9N5B - chains A and F of the 13 polymer chains in the assembly; structure by X-ray diffraction, 3.10 A resolution.

== Chain A ==
Protein: DNA-directed RNA polymerase II subunit RPB1
Organism: Saccharomyces cerevisiae S288C
Notes: EC 2.7.7.6
UniProt: P04050 (RPB1_YEAST); numbering as in UniProt (aligned over 1-1733)
Chain sequence (1733 residues; row label = number of the first residue in the row):
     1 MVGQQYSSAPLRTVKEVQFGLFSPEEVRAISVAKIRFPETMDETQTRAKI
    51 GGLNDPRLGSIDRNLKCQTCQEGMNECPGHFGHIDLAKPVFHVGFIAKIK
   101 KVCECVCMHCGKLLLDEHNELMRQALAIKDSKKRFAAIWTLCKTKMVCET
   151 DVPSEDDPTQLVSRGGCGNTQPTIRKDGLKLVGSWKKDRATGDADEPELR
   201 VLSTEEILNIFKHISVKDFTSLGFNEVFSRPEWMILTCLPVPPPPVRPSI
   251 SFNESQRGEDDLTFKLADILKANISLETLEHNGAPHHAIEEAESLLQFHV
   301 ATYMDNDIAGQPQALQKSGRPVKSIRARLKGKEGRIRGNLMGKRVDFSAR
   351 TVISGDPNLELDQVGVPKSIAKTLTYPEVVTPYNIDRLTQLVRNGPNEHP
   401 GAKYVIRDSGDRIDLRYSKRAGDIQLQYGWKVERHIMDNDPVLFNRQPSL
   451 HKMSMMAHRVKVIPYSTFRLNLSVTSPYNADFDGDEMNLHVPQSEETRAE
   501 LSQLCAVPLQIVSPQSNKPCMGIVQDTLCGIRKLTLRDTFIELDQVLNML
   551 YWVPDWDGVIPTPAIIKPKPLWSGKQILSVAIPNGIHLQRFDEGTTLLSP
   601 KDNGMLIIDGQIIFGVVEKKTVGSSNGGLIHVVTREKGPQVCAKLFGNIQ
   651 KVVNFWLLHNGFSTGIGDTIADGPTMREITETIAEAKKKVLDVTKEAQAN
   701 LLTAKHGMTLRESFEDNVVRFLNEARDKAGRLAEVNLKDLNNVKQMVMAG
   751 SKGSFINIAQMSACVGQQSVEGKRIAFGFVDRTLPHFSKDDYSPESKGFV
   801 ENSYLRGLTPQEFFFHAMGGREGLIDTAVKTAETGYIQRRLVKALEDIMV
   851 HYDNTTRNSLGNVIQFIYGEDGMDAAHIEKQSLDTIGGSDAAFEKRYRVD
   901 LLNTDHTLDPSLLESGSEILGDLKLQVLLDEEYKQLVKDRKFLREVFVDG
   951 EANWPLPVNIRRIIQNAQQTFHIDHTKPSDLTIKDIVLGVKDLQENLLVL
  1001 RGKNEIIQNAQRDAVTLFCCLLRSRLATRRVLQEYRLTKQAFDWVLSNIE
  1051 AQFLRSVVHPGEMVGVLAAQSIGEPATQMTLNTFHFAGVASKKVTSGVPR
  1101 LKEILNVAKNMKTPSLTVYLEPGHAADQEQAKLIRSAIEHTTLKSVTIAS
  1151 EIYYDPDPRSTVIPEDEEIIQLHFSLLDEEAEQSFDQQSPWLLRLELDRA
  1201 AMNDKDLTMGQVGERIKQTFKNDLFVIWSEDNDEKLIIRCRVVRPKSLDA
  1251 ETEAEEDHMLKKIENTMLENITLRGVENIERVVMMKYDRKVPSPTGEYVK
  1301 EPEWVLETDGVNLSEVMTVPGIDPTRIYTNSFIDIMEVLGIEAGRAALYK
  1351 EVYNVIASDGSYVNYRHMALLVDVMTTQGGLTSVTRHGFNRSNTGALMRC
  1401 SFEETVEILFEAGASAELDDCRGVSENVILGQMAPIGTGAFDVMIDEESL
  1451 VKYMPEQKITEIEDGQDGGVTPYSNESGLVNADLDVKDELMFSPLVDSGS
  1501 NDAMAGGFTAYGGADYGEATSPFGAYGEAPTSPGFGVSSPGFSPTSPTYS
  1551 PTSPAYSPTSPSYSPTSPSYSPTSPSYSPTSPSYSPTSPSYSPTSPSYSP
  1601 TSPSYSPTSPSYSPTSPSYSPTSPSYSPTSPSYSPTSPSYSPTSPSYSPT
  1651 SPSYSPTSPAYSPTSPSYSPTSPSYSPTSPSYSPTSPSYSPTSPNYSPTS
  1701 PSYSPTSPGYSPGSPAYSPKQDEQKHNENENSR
Unresolved in the structure: 1-2, 154-160, 187-198, 250-256, 1082-1091, 1177-1186, 1244-1256, 1447-1733
Swiss-Prot annotation at these positions:
  - region: Pro-248 to Asp-260 (Lid loop), Asn-306 to Lys-323 (Rudder loop), Pro-810 to Glu-822 (Bridging helix)
  - binding site (Zn(2+)): Cys-67, Cys-70, Cys-77, His-80, Cys-107, Cys-110, Cys-148, Cys-167
  - binding site (Mg(2+)): Asp-481, Asp-483, Asp-485
  - modified residue: Thr-1471 (Phosphothreonine)
  - cross-link (Glycyl lysine isopeptide (Lys-Gly)): Lys-695 (interchain with G-Cter in ubiquitin), Lys-1246 (interchain with G-Cter in ubiquitin), Lys-1350 (interchain with G-Cter in ubiquitin)
  - natural variant: Ser-1653 to Pro-1659 (deletion: In strain: A364A)
  - mutagenesis: Lys-1246 (K1246R: Impairs ubiquitination during transcription stress)

== Chain F ==
Protein: DNA-directed RNA polymerases I, II, and III subunit RPABC2
Organism: Saccharomyces cerevisiae S288C
UniProt: P20435 (RPAB2_YEAST); residues 1-155 here = UniProt positions 1-155
Chain sequence (155 residues; row label = number of the first residue in the row):
     1 MSDYEEAFNDGNENFEDFDVEHFSDEETYEEKPQFKDGETTDANGKTIVT
    51 GGNGPEDFQQHEQIRRKTLKEKAIPKDQRATTPYMTKYERARILGTRALQ
   101 ISMNAPVFVDLEGETDPLRIAMKELAEKKIPLVIRRYLPDGSFEDWSVEE
   151 LIVDL
Unresolved in the structure: 1-68, 155
Swiss-Prot annotation at these positions:
  - region: Leu-111 to Leu-132 (Leucine-zipper)
  - modified residue: Ser-24 (Phosphoserine)

== Interface between chain A and chain F ==
Residue-residue contacts (60; chain A residue first):
  Val-379(A) with Ser-102(F)
  Val-380(A) with Asn-104(F)
  Thr-381(A) with Ser-102(F); Asn-104(F)
  Tyr-383(A) with Val-107(F); Thr-115(F)
  Gly-429(A) with Asn-104(F)
  Glu-495(A) with Ala-98(F); Leu-99(F); Ser-102(F)
  Glu-496(A) with Gly-95(F); Thr-96(F)
  Ala-499(A) with Ala-91(F); Gly-95(F)
  Ser-502(A) with Leu-118(F)
  Gln-503(A) with Arg-90(F), hydrogen bond
  Leu-504(A) with Lys-87(F); Tyr-88(F), hydrophobic; Ala-91(F), hydrophobic
  His-851(A) with Pro-139(F)
  Tyr-852(A) with Thr-81(F); Glu-89(F), hydrogen bond; Arg-136(F); Tyr-137(F)
  Asp-853(A) with Pro-139(F)
  Arg-857(A) with Pro-139(F)
  Asp-874(A) with Lys-87(F), salt bridge
  Arg-1001(A) with Ala-80(F); Thr-81(F); Pro-83(F)
  Leu-1054(A) with Tyr-84(F)
  Arg-1055(A) with Asp-154(F), salt bridge
  His-1059(A) with Thr-86(F); Lys-87(F), hydrogen bond (side chain-backbone)
  Pro-1060(A) with Thr-86(F); Tyr-88(F)
  Glu-1062(A) with Lys-87(F), salt bridge; Tyr-88(F), hydrogen bond
  Met-1433(A) with Arg-92(F), hydrogen bond
  Gly-1437(A) with Tyr-88(F)
  Thr-1438(A) with Tyr-88(F); Arg-92(F), hydrogen bond (backbone-side chain)
  Phe-1441(A) with Tyr-88(F); Glu-89(F); Arg-92(F); Arg-135(F)
  Asp-1442(A) with Val-133(F); Ile-134(F); Arg-135(F), hydrogen bond (backbone-backbone); Tyr-137(F), hydrogen bond
  Val-1443(A) with Arg-92(F); Ile-93(F), hydrophobic; Leu-132(F), hydrophobic; Val-133(F)
  Met-1444(A) with Leu-132(F); Val-133(F), hydrogen bond (backbone-backbone); Arg-135(F)
  Ile-1445(A) with Pro-131(F); Val-133(F)
  Asp-1446(A) with Pro-131(F), hydrogen bond (backbone-backbone)
Other interface residues (no listed pair), chain A (35 interface residues in all): Pro-382, Tyr-428, Gly-1002, Gly-1061
Other interface residues (no listed pair), chain F (39 interface residues in all): Thr-82, Met-85, Leu-94, Ile-101, Leu-111, Asp-116, Pro-117, Leu-138, Ser-147

== Overview ==
The interface between chain A and chain F involves 35 residues on one side and 39 on the other, with 10
hydrogen bonds and 3 salt bridges. Among the polar pairs are Asp-874(A)/Lys-87(F), Arg-1055(A)/Asp-154(F) and
Glu-1062(A)/Lys-87(F).
Chain A is DNA-directed RNA polymerase II subunit RPB1 and chain F is DNA-directed RNA polymerases I, II, and
III subunit RPABC2, both from Saccharomyces cerevisiae S288C; the structure, RNA polymerase II elongation
complex containing 8-oxoG at +1 site, apo form, was determined by X-ray diffraction together with 9N5C, 9N5D,
9N5E, 9N5F and 9N5G from the same study.
